8VVI - chains A and B of the 7 polymer chains in the assembly; structure by electron microscopy, 2.80 A resolution.

# Chain A (and B)
Molecule: Motility protein B-like N-terminal domain-containing protein
From: Sulfuricurvum kujiense DSM 16994
Notes: chain B of this document is another copy of the same molecule, construct and numbering; everything in this record applies to it too
UniProt: E4TXT6 (E4TXT6_SULKY); numbering as in UniProt (aligned over 1-238)
Amino-acid sequence (277 residues; numbered 1 to 277; the number before each row is that of its first residue):
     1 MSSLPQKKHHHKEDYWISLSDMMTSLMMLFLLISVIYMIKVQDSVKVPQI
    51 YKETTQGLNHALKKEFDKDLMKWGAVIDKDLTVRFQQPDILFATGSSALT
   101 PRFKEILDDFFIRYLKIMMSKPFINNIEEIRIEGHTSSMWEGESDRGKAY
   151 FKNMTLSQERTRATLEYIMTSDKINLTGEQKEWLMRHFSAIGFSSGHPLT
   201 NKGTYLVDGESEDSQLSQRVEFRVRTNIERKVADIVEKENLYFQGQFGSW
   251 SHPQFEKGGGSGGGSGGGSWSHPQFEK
Not modelled in the structure: 1-9, 248-277 (chain B: 1-12, 248-277)
Construct notes: expression tag (239-277)

# Interface between chain A and chain B
Contacting residue pairs - 86 pairs, chain A then chain B:
  Trp-16(A) with Trp-16(B), hydrophobic; Ile-17(B); Ser-20(B)
  Ile-17(A) with Trp-16(B)
  Ser-20(A) with Trp-16(B); Ser-20(B), hydrogen bond (side chain-backbone)
  Met-23(A) with Ser-20(B); Met-23(B), hydrophobic; Thr-24(B); Met-27(B), hydrophobic
  Thr-24(A) with Met-23(B)
  Leu-26(A) with Met-27(B), hydrophobic
  Met-27(A) with Leu-26(B); Met-27(B), hydrophobic; Phe-30(B), hydrophobic
  Phe-30(A) with Met-27(B), hydrophobic; Leu-31(B), hydrophobic
  Leu-31(A) with Phe-30(B), hydrophobic
  Ser-34(A) with Ser-34(B)
  Tyr-37(A) with Tyr-37(B), hydrophobic; Met-38(B), hydrophobic; Val-41(B), hydrophobic; Gln-42(B), hydrogen bond
  Met-38(A) with Tyr-37(B)
  Val-41(A) with Val-45(B), hydrophobic
  Ser-44(A) with Ser-44(B); Pro-48(B)
  Val-47(A) with Val-232(B), hydrophobic
  Pro-48(A) with Ser-44(B); Val-236(B)
  Tyr-51(A) with Glu-229(B); Arg-230(B), hydrogen bond; Val-232(B), hydrophobic; Ala-233(B); Val-236(B), hydrophobic
  Lys-52(A) with Val-236(B)
  Glu-129(A) with Arg-131(B), salt bridge
  Arg-131(A) with Glu-129(B), salt bridge; Arg-131(B); Arg-225(B)
  Tyr-150(A) with Met-185(B), hydrophobic
  Phe-151(A) with Arg-162(B); Leu-165(B); Glu-166(B); Met-169(B), hydrophobic
  Met-154(A) with Leu-165(B), hydrophobic; Ala-190(B), hydrophobic
  Thr-155(A) with Arg-162(B), hydrogen bond
  Gln-158(A) with Gln-158(B); Arg-162(B), hydrogen bond; Ala-190(B), hydrogen bond (side chain-backbone)
  Arg-162(A) with Met-154(B); Thr-155(B); Gln-158(B)
  Leu-165(A) with Phe-151(B); Met-154(B), hydrophobic
  Glu-166(A) with Phe-151(B)
  Met-169(A) with Phe-151(B), hydrophobic
  Thr-170(A) with Phe-151(B)
  Met-185(A) with Tyr-150(B), hydrophobic; His-197(B)
  Arg-186(A) with His-197(B), hydrogen bond (backbone-side chain)
  Ser-189(A) with Phe-193(B)
  Ala-190(A) with Gln-158(B), hydrogen bond (backbone-side chain)
  Ile-191(A) with Ile-191(B), hydrophobic
  Phe-193(A) with Ser-189(B)
  His-197(A) with Met-185(B); Arg-186(B)
  Arg-225(A) with Arg-225(B); Glu-229(B)
  Ile-228(A) with Glu-229(B); Val-232(B), hydrophobic
  Glu-229(A) with Tyr-51(B); Thr-226(B); Ile-228(B)
  Arg-230(A) with Tyr-51(B)
  Val-232(A) with Val-47(B), hydrophobic; Pro-48(B), hydrophobic; Tyr-51(B), hydrophobic
  Ala-233(A) with Tyr-51(B), hydrophobic
  Ile-235(A) with Pro-48(B), hydrophobic
  Val-236(A) with Pro-48(B); Tyr-51(B), hydrophobic; Lys-52(B)
  Glu-237(A) with Lys-79(B), salt bridge
  Asn-240(A) with Gln-56(B)
Interface residues without a listed pair, chain A (55 interface residues in all): Leu-19, Ile-33, Val-45, Gln-56, Glu-159, Gly-196, Thr-226, Glu-239
Interface residues without a listed pair, chain B (56 interface residues in all): Leu-19, Glu-159, Thr-170, Gly-196, Pro-198, Ile-235, Glu-239, Asn-240

# Summary
The interface between chain A and chain B involves 55 residues on one side and 56 on the other; the contacts
include 8 hydrogen bonds and 3 salt bridges. Among the polar pairs are Glu-129(A)/Arg-131(B),
Glu-237(A)/Lys-79(B) and Ser-20(A)/Ser-20(B).
Chain A and chain B are both Motility protein B-like N-terminal domain-containing protein (Sulfuricurvum
kujiense DSM 16994); the structure, Cryo-EM structure of a type II ZorAB complex from Sulfuricurvum kujiense,
was determined by electron microscopy, deposited together with 8VVN.
